Entry 4XAQ (X-ray diffraction, 2.21 A resolution); this record covers chains A and B.

== Chain A (and B) ==
Molecule: Metabotropic glutamate receptor 2
From: Homo sapiens
Notes: chain B of this document is another copy of the same molecule, construct and numbering; everything in this record applies to it too
UniProt: Q14416 (GRM2_HUMAN); numbering as in UniProt (aligned over 2-493)
Sequence (503 residues; row label = number of the first residue in the row; numbers below 1 keep their minus sign (Met-1 is residue -1)):
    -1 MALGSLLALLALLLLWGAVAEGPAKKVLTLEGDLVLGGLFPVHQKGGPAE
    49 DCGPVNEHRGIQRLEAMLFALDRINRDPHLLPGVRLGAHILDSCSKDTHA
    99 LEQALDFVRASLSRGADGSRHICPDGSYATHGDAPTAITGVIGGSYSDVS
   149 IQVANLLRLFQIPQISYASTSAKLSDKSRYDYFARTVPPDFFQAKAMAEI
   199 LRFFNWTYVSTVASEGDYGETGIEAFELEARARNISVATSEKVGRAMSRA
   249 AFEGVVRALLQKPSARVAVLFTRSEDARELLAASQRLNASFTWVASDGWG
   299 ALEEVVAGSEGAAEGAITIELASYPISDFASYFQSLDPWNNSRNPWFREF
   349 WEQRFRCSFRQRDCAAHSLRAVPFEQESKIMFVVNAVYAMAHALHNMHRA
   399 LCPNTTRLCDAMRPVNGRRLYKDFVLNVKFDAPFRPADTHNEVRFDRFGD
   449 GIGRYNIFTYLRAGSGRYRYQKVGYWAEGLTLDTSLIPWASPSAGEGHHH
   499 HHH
Not modelled in the structure: -1 to 21, 111-133, 488-501 (chain B: -1 to 22, 111-133, 436-437, 490-501)
Construct notes: initiating methionine (-1); expression tag (0-1, 494-501); conflict Ser234 (Cys in Q14416), Glu302 (Ser in Q14416)
Disulfides: Cys50-Cys92, Cys355-Cys362, Cys400-Cys407
Residues lining bound ligands: 40F ((1S,2S,5R,6S)-2-aminobicyclo[3.1.0]hexane-2,6-dicarboxylic acid): Arg57, Arg61, Ser143, Tyr144, Ser145, Ala166, Ser167, Thr168, Ser169, Tyr216, Arg271, Asp295, Gly296, Lys377
UniProt features mapped onto this chain:
  - binding site (L-glutamate): Arg57, Arg61, Ser145, Ala166, Thr168, Asp295, Lys377
  - glycosylation (N-linked (GlcNAc...) asparagine): Asn203, Asn286, Asn338, Asn402

== Interface between chain A and chain B ==
Pairs across the interface (23):
  Thr96(A) - Arg156(B)
  Leu99(A) - Asn153(B)
  Leu99(A) - Leu157(B)  hydrophobic
  Glu100(A) - Arg156(B)  salt bridge
  Glu100(A) - Leu157(B)
  Leu103(A) - Leu157(B)  hydrophobic
  Leu103(A) - Phe158(B)  hydrophobic
  Arg107(A) - Leu110(B)
  Leu110(A) - Arg107(B)
  Leu110(A) - Leu110(B)
  Gln150(A) - Asn153(B)  hydrogen bond
  Asn153(A) - Leu99(B)
  Asn153(A) - Gln150(B)  hydrogen bond
  Arg156(A) - Thr96(B)
  Arg156(A) - Glu100(B)  salt bridge
  Leu157(A) - Leu99(B)  hydrophobic
  Leu157(A) - Glu100(B)
  Phe158(A) - Leu103(B)  hydrophobic
  Arg177(A) - Asp95(B)  salt bridge
  Arg177(A) - Gln150(B)
  Arg177(A) - Arg243(B)
  Lys240(A) - Glu222(B)  salt bridge
  Arg243(A) - Arg177(B)
Also at the interface, not in a pair above, chain A (20 interface residues in all): Asp95, Leu154, Asp174, Ser176, Glu218, Glu222
Also at the interface, not in a pair above, chain B (18 interface residues in all): Leu154, Glu218, Lys240

== Overview ==
Chain A and chain B form an interface of 20 and 18 residues respectively; the contacts include 2 hydrogen
bonds and 4 salt bridges. Polar contacts include Glu100(A)-Arg156(B), Arg177(A)-Asp95(B) and
Lys240(A)-Glu222(B). Ligands of chain A: compound 40F. From UniProt: 7 L-glutamate-binding residues on chain
A.
Chain A and chain B are both Metabotropic glutamate receptor 2 (Homo sapiens); the structure, mGluR2 ECD and
mGluR3 ECD with ligands, was determined by X-ray diffraction together with 4XAR and 4XAS from the same study.
